Entry 1M34 (X-ray diffraction, 2.30 A resolution); this record covers chains A and F of the 8 polymer chains in the assembly.

# Chain A
Molecule: Nitrogenase Molybdenum-Iron Protein alpha chain
Organism: Azotobacter vinelandii
Notes: EC 1.18.6.1
UniProt: p07328 (NIFD_AZOVI); residues 2-492 here correspond to UniProt positions 1-491 (UniProt number = residue number - 1)
Chain sequence (491 residues; row label = number of the first residue in the row):
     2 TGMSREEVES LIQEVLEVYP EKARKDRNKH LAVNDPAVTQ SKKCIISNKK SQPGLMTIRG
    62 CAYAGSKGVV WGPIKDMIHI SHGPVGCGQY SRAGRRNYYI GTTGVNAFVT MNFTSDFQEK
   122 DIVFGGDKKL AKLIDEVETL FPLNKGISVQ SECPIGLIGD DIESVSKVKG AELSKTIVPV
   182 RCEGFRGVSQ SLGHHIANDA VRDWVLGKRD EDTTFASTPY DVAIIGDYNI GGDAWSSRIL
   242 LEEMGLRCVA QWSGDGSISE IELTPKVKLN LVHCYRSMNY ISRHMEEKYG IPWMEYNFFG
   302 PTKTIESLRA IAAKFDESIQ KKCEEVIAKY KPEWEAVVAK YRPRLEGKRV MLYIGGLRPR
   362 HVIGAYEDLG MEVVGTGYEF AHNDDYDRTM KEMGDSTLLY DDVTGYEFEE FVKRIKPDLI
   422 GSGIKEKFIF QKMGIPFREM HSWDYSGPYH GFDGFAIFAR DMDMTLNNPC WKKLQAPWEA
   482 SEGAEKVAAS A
Not modelled in the structure: 2-3, 482-492
Bound ions: fe(8)-S(7) cluster Fe: C62, C88, C154 (shared with 3 residues of chain B); fe-mo-s cluster Fe near C275 (its only coordinating residue here)
Small-molecule neighbours:
  - fe-mo-s cluster (CFM): V70, R96, H195, Y229, I231, C275, R277, S278, I355, G356, G357, L358, R359, P360, E380, F381, H442
  - fe(8)-S(7) cluster (CLF): C62, Y64, P85, V86, G87, C88, Y91, E153, C154, G185
  - 3-hydroxy-3-carboxy-adipic acid (HCA): A65, G95, R96, Q191, G424, I425, K426, E440, H442

# Chain F
Molecule: Nitrogenase Iron Protein 1
Organism: Azotobacter vinelandii
Notes: EC 1.18.6.1
UniProt: p00459 (NIH1_AZOVI); numbering as in UniProt (aligned over 1-289)
Chain sequence (289 residues; numbered 1 to 289; the number before each row is that of its first residue):
     1 AMRQCAIYGK GGIGKSTTTQ NLVAALAEMG KKVMIVGCDP KADSTRLILH SKAQNTIMEM
    61 AAEAGTVEDL ELEDVLKAGY GGVKCVESGG PEPGVGCAGR GVITAINFLE EEGAYEDDLD
   121 FVFYDVLGDV VCGGFAMPIR ENKAQEIYIV CSGEMMAMYA ANNISKGIVK YANSGSVRLG
   181 GLICNSRNTD REDELIIALA NKLGTQMIHF VPRDNVVQRA EIRRMTVIEY DPKAKQADEY
   241 RALARKVVDN KLLVIPNPIT MDELEELLME FGIMEVEDES IVGKTAEEV
Not modelled in the structure: 275-289
Bound ions: Mg2+: S16 (together with ADP); 4Fe-4S cluster Fe: C97, C132 (shared with 2 residues of chain E)
Small-molecule neighbours:
  - ADP (adenosine-5'-diphosphate), molecule 1: K10, E154, M155, M156
  - ADP, molecule 2: K10, G11, G12, I13, G14, K15, S16, T17, N185, V211, P212, R213, D214, V217, Q218, E221, Q236, Y240
  - tetrafluoroaluminate (ALF), molecule 1: K10, G11, D129
  - tetrafluoroaluminate (ALF), molecule 2: K10, G11, G12, K15, D39, K41, D43, V126, L127, G128
  - 4Fe-4S cluster (SF4): C97, A98, G99, V131, C132, F135

# How chain A and chain F interact
Residue-residue contacts - 19 pairs, chain A then chain F:
  E120(A) - R100(F)  salt bridge
  E120(A) - T104(F)  hydrogen bond
  I123(A) - G96(F)
  I123(A) - C97(F)  hydrogen bond (backbone-backbone)
  I123(A) - R100(F)
  V124(A) - M58(F)  hydrophobic
  V124(A) - P91(F)
  V124(A) - G96(F)
  V124(A) - C97(F)  hydrogen bond (backbone-backbone)
  V124(A) - G101(F)
  F125(A) - M58(F)
  F125(A) - G90(F)
  F125(A) - P91(F)  hydrophobic
  F125(A) - V95(F)
  F125(A) - G96(F)
  G126(A) - V95(F)
  G126(A) - G96(F)
  I159(A) - G96(F)
  I159(A) - C97(F)  hydrophobic
Also at the interface, not in a pair above, chain A (7 interface residues in all): K121
Also at the interface, not in a pair above, chain F (11 interface residues in all): E59, A62

# Summary
7 residues of chain A face 11 of chain F across their interface; the contacts include 3 hydrogen bonds and 1
salt bridge. Polar pairs include E120(A)-R100(F), E120(A)-T104(F) and I123(A)-C97(F). Ligands of chain A:
3-hydroxy-3-carboxy-adipic acid, fe-mo-s cluster and fe(8)-S(7) cluster.
Chain A is Nitrogenase Molybdenum-Iron Protein alpha chain and chain F is Nitrogenase Iron Protein 1, both
from Azotobacter vinelandii; the structure, Nitrogenase Complex From Azotobacter Vinelandii Stabilized By
ADP-Tetrafluoroaluminate, was determined by X-ray diffraction (same publication as 1M1Y).
